Entry 9LMR (electron microscopy, 3.70 A resolution); this record covers chains B and E of the 8 polymer chains in the assembly.

[Chain B (and E)]
Protein: CD-NTase-associated protein 12
Source organism: Epilithonimonas lactis
Notes: EC 3.2.2.5; chain E of this document is another copy of the same molecule, construct and numbering; everything in this record applies to it too
UniProt: A0A085BE66 (A0A085BE66_9FLAO); residue numbers follow UniProt; this construct covers 1-312
Amino-acid sequence (312 residues; row label = number of the first residue in the row):
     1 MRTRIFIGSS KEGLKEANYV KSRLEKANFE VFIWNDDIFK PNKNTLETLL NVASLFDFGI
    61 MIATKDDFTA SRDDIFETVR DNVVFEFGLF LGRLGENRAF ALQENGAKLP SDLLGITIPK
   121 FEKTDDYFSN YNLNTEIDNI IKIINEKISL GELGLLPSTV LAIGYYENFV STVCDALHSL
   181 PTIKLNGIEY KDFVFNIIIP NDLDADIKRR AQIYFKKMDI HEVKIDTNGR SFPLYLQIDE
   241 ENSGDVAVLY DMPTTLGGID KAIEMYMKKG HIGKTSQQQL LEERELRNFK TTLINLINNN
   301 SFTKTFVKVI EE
Disordered / not traced: 228-230, 241-243 (chain E: 228-230, 242-244)
Ligand contacts: c-di-GMP (C2E; 9,9'-[(2R,3R,3aS,5S,7aR,9R,10R,10aS,12S,14aR)-3,5,10,12-tetrahydroxy-5,12-dioxidooctahydro-2H,7H-difuro[3,2-d:3',2'-j][1,3,7,9,2,8]tetraoxadiphosphacyclododecine-2,9-diyl]bis(2-amino-1,9-dihydro-6H-purin-6-one)): Gly-164, Tyr-165, Asn-168, Phe-169, Phe-232, Pro-233, Leu-234, Tyr-235, Leu-236, Asp-251, Pro-253, Thr-254, Thr-255
Reported in the primary citation:
  - mutagenesis - E25K, K26E, F128A: decreased catalytic activity on c-di-GMP
  - mutagenesis - E86A, I272E: abolished catalytic activity on c-di-GMP
  - catalytic residues: Glu-86
  - self-association interface (contacts with another copy of this molecule); pairs are residue here / residue on that copy: Phe-128/Phe-128, Ile-213/Phe-302 (hydrophobic contact), Ile-213/Phe-306 (hydrophobic contact)
  - binding site for c-di-GMP: Phe-232, Leu-234

[Chain B / chain E interface]
Pairs across the interface (8):
  Met-265(B) with Lys-269(E); Gly-270(E)
  Lys-268(B) with Lys-268(E); Gly-270(E)
  Lys-269(B) with Met-265(E)
  Gly-270(B) with Met-265(E)
  His-271(B) with Met-265(E)
  Ile-272(B) with Met-265(E), hydrophobic

[In short]
6 residues of chain B and 4 residues of chain E are in contact. Ligands of chain B: c-di-GMP. From the paper:
the catalytic residue Glu-86(B); E25K, K26E and F128A of chain B reduce catalytic activity on c-di-GMP; 5
substitutions were tested in all.
Both chains are CD-NTase-associated protein 12 (Epilithonimonas lactis). Entry 9LMR (Cryo-EM structure of
TIR-STING/c-di-GMP complex fiber) was determined by electron microscopy (same publication as 9LMQ).
